4YO2 - chains A and D of the 3 polymer chains in the assembly; structure by X-ray diffraction, 3.07 A resolution.

[Chain A]
Molecule: Transcription factor E2F8
Source organism: Homo sapiens
Reference sequence: A0AVK6 (E2F8_HUMAN); residues 110-341 here = UniProt positions 110-341
Chain sequence (232 residues; each row starts with the number of its first residue):
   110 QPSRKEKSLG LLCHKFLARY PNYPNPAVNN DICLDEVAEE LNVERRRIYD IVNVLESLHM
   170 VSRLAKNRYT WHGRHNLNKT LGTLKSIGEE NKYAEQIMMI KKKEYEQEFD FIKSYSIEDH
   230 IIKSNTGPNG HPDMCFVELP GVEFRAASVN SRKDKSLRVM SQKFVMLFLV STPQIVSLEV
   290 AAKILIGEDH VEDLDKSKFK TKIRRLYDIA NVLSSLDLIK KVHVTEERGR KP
Disordered / not traced: 213-258
Swiss-Prot annotation at these positions:
  - DNA-binding region: Arg-113 to Gly-182, Arg-261
From the paper describing this entry:
  - binding site for the 15-nt DNA strand (chain D): Arg-313 to Asp-317

[Chain D]
Molecule: 15-nt DNA strand
Sequence (15 nucleotides; each row starts with the number of its first residue):
     1 TTTTTGGCGG GAAAA

[Chain A / chain D interface]
Residue-residue contacts (30):
  Pro-111(A) / DA14(D)  phosphate contact
  Ser-112(A) / DA14(D)  phosphate contact
  Arg-113(A) / DA13(D)  phosphate contact
  Arg-113(A) / DA14(D)  hydrogen bond to the phosphate
  Lys-114(A) / DA15(D)  salt bridge to the phosphate
  Leu-143(A) / DT4(D)  phosphate contact
  Arg-154(A) / DT4(D)  salt bridge to the phosphate
  Arg-154(A) / DT5(D)  salt bridge to the phosphate
  Arg-155(A) / DG6(D)  sugar contact
  Arg-155(A) / DG7(D)  hydrogen bond to the base
  Tyr-158(A) / DT4(D)  sugar contact
  Tyr-158(A) / DT5(D)  hydrogen bond to the phosphate
  Tyr-158(A) / DG6(D)  base contact
  Asn-162(A) / DG6(D)  hydrogen bond to the phosphate
  Arg-172(A) / DT5(D)  phosphate contact
  Arg-172(A) / DG6(D)  salt bridge to the phosphate
  Lys-175(A) / DT4(D)  phosphate contact
  Lys-175(A) / DT5(D)  phosphate contact
  Asn-176(A) / DT5(D)  hydrogen bond to the phosphate
  Lys-264(A) / DG7(D)  phosphate contact
  Lys-264(A) / DC8(D)  salt bridge to the phosphate
  Leu-266(A) / DG7(D)  phosphate contact
  Arg-267(A) / DG6(D)  salt bridge to the phosphate
  Lys-307(A) / DG9(D)  salt bridge to the phosphate
  Thr-310(A) / DG9(D)  hydrogen bond to the phosphate
  Arg-313(A) / DG9(D)  base contact
  Arg-313(A) / DG10(D)  hydrogen bond to the base
  Arg-313(A) / DG11(D)  base contact
  Arg-314(A) / DC8(D)  base contact
  Arg-314(A) / DG9(D)  hydrogen bond to the base
Other interface residues (no listed pair), chain A (21 interface residues in all): Cys-142, Ser-265

[Summary]
Chain A and chain D form an interface of 21 and 11 residues respectively; the contacts include 8 hydrogen
bonds and 7 salt bridges. Polar pairs include Arg-155(A)/DG7(D), Arg-313(A)/DG10(D) and Arg-314(A)/DG9(D).
UniProt lists a DNA-binding region on chain A. The paper reports a binding site for the 15-nt DNA strand
(chain D) at Arg-313(A).
Chain A is Transcription factor E2F8 (Homo sapiens) and chain D is a 15-nt DNA strand; the structure,
Structure of E2F8, an atypical member of E2F family of transcription factors, was determined by X-ray
diffraction.
